8G2W - chains B and I of the 8 polymer chains in the assembly; structure by electron microscopy, 3.70 A resolution.

[Chain B]
Molecule: 31-nt DNA strand
Organism: Escherichia coli
Notes: EC 2.7.7.6
Sequence (31 nucleotides; each row starts with the number of its first residue):
     1 CTCTGAATCTCTTCCTCGTGTGGTCAGGACG

[Chain I]
Molecule: DNA-directed RNA polymerase subunit beta
Organism: Escherichia coli
UniProtKB: C3SIA7 (C3SIA7_ECOLX); residue numbers follow UniProt; this construct covers 2-1341
Chain sequence (1340 residues; each row starts with the number of its first residue):
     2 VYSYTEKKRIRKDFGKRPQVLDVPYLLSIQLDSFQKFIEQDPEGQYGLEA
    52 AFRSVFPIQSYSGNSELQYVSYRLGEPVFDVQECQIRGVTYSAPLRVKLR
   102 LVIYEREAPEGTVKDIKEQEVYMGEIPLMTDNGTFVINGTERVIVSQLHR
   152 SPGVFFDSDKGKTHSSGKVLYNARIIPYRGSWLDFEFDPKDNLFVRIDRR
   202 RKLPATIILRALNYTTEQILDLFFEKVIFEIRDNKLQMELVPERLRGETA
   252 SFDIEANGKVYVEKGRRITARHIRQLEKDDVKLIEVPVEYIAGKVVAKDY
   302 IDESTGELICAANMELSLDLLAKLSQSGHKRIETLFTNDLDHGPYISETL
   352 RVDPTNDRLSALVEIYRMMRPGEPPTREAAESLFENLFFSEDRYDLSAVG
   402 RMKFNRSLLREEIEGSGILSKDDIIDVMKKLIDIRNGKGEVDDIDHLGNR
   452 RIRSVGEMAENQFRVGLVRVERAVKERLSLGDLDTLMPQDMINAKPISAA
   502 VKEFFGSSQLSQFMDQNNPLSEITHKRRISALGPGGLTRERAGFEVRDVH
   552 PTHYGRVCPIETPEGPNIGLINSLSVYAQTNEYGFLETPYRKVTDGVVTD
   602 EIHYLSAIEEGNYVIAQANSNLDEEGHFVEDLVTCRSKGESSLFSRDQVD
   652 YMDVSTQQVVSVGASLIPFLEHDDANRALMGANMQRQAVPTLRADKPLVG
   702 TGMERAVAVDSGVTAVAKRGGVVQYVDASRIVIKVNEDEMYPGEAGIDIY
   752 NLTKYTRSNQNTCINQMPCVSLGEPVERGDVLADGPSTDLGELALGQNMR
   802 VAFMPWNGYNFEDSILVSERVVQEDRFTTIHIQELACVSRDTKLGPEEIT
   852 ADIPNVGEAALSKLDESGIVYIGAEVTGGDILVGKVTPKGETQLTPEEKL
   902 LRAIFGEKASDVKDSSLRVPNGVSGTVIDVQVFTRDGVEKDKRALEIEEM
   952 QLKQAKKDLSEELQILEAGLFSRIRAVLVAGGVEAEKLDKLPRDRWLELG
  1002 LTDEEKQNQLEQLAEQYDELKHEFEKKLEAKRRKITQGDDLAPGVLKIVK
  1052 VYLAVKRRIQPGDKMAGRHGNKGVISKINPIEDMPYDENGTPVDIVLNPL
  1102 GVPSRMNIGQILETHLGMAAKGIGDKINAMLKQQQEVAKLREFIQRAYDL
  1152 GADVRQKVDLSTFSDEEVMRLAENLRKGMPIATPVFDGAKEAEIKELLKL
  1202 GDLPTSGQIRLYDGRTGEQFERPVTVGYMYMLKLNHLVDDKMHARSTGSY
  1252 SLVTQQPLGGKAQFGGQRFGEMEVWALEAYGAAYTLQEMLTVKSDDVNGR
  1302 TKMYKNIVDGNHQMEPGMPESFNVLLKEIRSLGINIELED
Not modelled in the structure: 891-914

[Chain B / chain I interface]
Pairs across the interface - 26 pairs, chain B then chain I:
  DA7(B) with His-165(I), phosphate contact
  DT8(B) with His-165(I), phosphate contact; Pro-190(I), phosphate contact
  DC14(B) with Glu-541(I), base contact
  DT16(B) with Met-1273(I), sugar contact
  DC17(B) with Arg-1269(I), salt bridge to the phosphate; Gly-1271(I), phosphate contact; Glu-1272(I), phosphate contact; Glu-1274(I), phosphate contact
  DG18(B) with Gln-1268(I), phosphate contact; Arg-1269(I), hydrogen bond to the phosphate
  DT19(B) with Asp-1241(I), phosphate contact; Lys-1242(I), sugar contact; His-1244(I), salt bridge to the phosphate; Gly-1261(I), phosphate contact; Lys-1262(I), phosphate contact; Gln-1268(I), phosphate contact
  DG20(B) with Asp-1241(I), phosphate contact; Ala-1263(I), hydrogen bond to the phosphate
  DT21(B) with Phe-514(I), phosphate contact; Asn-762(I), hydrogen bond to the phosphate
  DG22(B) with Thr-141(I), phosphate contact; Arg-143(I), sugar contact; Phe-514(I), phosphate contact
  DG23(B) with Asn-139(I), phosphate contact; Arg-143(I), salt bridge to the phosphate
Interface residues without a listed pair, chain I (22 interface residues in all): Gly-507, Ser-508

[Overview]
The interface between chain B and chain I involves 11 residues on one side and 22 on the other; the contacts
include 3 hydrogen bonds and 3 salt bridges. Polar contacts include DG18(B)/Arg-1269(I), DG20(B)/Ala-1263(I)
and DT21(B)/Asn-762(I).
Here chain B is a 31-nt DNA strand and chain I is DNA-directed RNA polymerase subunit beta, both from
Escherichia coli. Entry 8G2W (Cryo-EM structure of 3DVA component 2 of Escherichia coli que-PEC (paused
elongation complex) RNA Polymerase minus ...) was determined by electron microscopy, deposited together with
8F3C, 8G00, 8G1S, 8G4W, 8G7E and 8G8Z.
